Entry 7NPB (X-ray diffraction, 1.37 A resolution); this record covers chains A and P.

[Chain A]
Molecule: 14-3-3 protein sigma
From: Homo sapiens
Reference sequence: P31947 (1433S_HUMAN); numbering as in UniProt (aligned over 1-248)
Chain sequence (253 residues; row label = number of the first residue in the row; numbers below 1 keep their minus sign (Gly-4 is residue -4)):
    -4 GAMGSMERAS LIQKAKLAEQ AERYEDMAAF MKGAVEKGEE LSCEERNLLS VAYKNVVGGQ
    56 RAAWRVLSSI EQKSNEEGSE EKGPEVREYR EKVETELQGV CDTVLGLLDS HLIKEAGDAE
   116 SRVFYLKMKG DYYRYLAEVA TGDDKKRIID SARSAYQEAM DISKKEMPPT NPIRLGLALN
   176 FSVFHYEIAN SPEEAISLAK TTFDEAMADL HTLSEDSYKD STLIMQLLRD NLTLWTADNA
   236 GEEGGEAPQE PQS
Unresolved in the structure: 232-248
Modified positions: Cys38 (S-hydroxycysteine; CSO)
Construct notes: expression tag (-4 to 0)
Metal / ion sites: Ca2+ site 1: Glu35, Glu110, Glu188; Ca2+ site 2: Glu75, Glu161
Small-molecule neighbours: K7N (5-[1-(2-azanylethyl)imidazol-4-yl]-4-phenyl-thiophene-2-carboximidamide): Glu14, Cys38, Glu39, Asn42, Leu43, Val46, Pro167, Asp215
Swiss-Prot annotation at these positions:
  - site (Interaction with phosphoserine on interacting protein): Arg56, Arg129
  - modified residue (Phosphoserine): Ser5, Ser74, Ser248

[Chain P]
Molecule: Amot-p130 phosphopeptide (pS175)
Reference sequence: Q4VCS5 (AMOT_HUMAN); numbering as in UniProt (aligned over 169-188)
Chain sequence (20 residues; each row starts with the number of its first residue):
   169 GHVRSLSERL MQMSLATSGV
Unresolved in the structure: 169-170, 180-188
Modified positions: Ser175 (phosphoserine; SEP)

[How chain A and chain P interact]
Pairs across the interface (28):
  Val46(A) - Leu178(P)  hydrophobic
  Lys49(A) - Ser175(P)
  Lys49(A) - Leu178(P)
  Asn50(A) - Leu178(P)
  Arg56(A) - Ser175(P)
  Arg60(A) - Arg172(P)
  Lys122(A) - Glu176(P)  salt bridge
  Arg129(A) - Ser175(P)
  Tyr130(A) - Ser175(P)
  Gly171(A) - Glu176(P)
  Leu174(A) - Leu174(P)
  Leu174(A) - Ser175(P)
  Leu174(A) - Glu176(P)
  Asn175(A) - Ser175(P)
  Asn175(A) - Glu176(P)  hydrogen bond (side chain-backbone)
  Val178(A) - Ser173(P)
  Val178(A) - Leu174(P)
  Tyr181(A) - Ser173(P)
  Glu182(A) - Arg172(P)
  Glu182(A) - Ser173(P)  hydrogen bond
  Asp215(A) - Met179(P)
  Leu222(A) - Ser175(P)
  Leu222(A) - Arg177(P)
  Asp225(A) - Leu174(P)
  Asn226(A) - Ser173(P)
  Asn226(A) - Leu174(P)  hydrogen bond (side chain-backbone)
  Leu229(A) - Val171(P)  hydrophobic
  Trp230(A) - Ser173(P)  hydrogen bond

[Summary]
The interface between chain A and chain P involves 20 residues on one side and 9 on the other; the contacts
include 4 hydrogen bonds and 1 salt bridge. Polar contacts include Lys122(A)-Glu176(P), Asn175(A)-Glu176(P)
and Glu182(A)-Ser173(P). Ligands of chain A: compound K7N.
Chain A is 14-3-3 protein sigma (Homo sapiens) and chain P is Amot-p130 phosphopeptide (pS175); the structure,
Crystal structure of 14-3-3 sigma in complex with 20mer Amot-p130 peptide and fragment 09, was determined by
X-ray diffraction, deposited together with 7NMA, 7NMW, 7NMX, 7NN2, 7NND, 7NNE, 7NP2 and 7NPG.
